Entry 4JB0 (X-ray diffraction, 1.91 A resolution); this record covers chain A.

[Chain A]
Name: branched-chain amino acid transport system substrate-binding protein
From: Rhodopseudomonas palustris
Notes: fragment: Aromatic compound transport protein
Reference sequence: Q6N8W4 (Q6N8W4_RHOPA); residues 27-385 here = UniProt positions 27-385
Amino-acid sequence (370 residues; numbered 27 to 396; the number before each row is that of its first residue):
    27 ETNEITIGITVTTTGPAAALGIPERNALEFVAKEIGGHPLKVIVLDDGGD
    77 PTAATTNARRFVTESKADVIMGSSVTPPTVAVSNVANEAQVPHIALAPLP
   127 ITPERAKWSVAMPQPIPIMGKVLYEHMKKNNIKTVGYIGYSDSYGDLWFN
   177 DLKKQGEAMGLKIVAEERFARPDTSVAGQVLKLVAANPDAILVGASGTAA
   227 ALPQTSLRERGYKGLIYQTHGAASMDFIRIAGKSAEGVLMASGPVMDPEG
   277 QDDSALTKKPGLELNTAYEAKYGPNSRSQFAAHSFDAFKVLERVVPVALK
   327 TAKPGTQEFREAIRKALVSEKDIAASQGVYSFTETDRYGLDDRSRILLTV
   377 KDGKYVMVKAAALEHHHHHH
Not modelled in the structure: 27, 395-396
Differences from the reference sequence: expression tag (386-396)
Residues lining bound ligands: 3-(4-hydroxy-phenyl)pyruvic acid / ferulic acid: Leu46, Glu50, Ser100, Val101, Thr102, Pro103, Leu122, Ala123, Pro124, Pro139, Gln140, Tyr166, Tyr170, Arg197, Ser222, His246, Gly247, Gln305, Phe306, His309
From the paper describing this entry:
  - binding site for ferulic acid: Leu46, Glu50, Ser100, Thr102, Leu122, Arg197, Ser222, Gln305, Phe306, His309

[Summary]
Bound to chain A: 3-(4-hydroxy-phenyl)pyruvic acid / ferulic acid. From the paper: a binding site for ferulic
acid at Leu46, Glu50 and Ser100 among others.
Chain A is branched-chain amino acid transport system substrate-binding protein (Rhodopseudomonas palustris);
the structure, Rhodopseudomonas palustris (strain CGA009) Rp1789 transport protein, was determined by X-ray
diffraction together with 4JB2 from the same study.
